7W6P - chains A and H of the 5 polymer chains in the assembly; structure by electron microscopy, 3.47 A resolution.

Chain A:
Protein: Guanine nucleotide-binding protein G(o) subunit alpha
Organism: Homo sapiens
UniProt: P09471 (GNAO_HUMAN); residues 1-354 here = UniProt positions 1-354
Chain sequence (354 residues; row label = number of the first residue in the row):
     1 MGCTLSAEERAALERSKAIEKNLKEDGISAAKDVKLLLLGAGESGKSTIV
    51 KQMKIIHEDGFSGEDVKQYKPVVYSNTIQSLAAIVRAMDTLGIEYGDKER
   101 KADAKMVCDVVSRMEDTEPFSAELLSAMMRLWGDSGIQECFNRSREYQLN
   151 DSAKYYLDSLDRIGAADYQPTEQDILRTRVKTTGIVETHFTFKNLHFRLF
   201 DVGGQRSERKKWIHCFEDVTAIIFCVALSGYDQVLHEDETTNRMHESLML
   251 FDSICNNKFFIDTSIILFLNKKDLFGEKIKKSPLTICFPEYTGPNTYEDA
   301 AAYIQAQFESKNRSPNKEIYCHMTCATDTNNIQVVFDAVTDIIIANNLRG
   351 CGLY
Unresolved in the structure: 1-3, 55-181, 236-239, 277-292
Swiss-Prot annotation at these positions:
  - region: Lys35 to Thr48 (G1 motif), Asp174 to Thr182 (G2 motif), Phe197 to Arg206 (G3 motif), Ile266 to Asp273 (G4 motif), Thr324 to Thr329 (G5 motif)
  - binding site (GTP): Glu43, Lys46, Ser47, Thr48, Ser152, Leu176, Arg177, Thr178, Arg179, Asn270, Asp273, Cys325
  - binding site (Mg(2+)): Ser47, Thr182
  - modified residue: Arg179 (ADP-ribosylarginine), Gln205 (5-glutamyl histamine), Cys351 (ADP-ribosylcysteine)
  - lipidation: Gly2 (N-myristoyl glycine), Cys3 (S-palmitoyl cysteine), Cys351 (S-palmitoyl cysteine)
  - natural variant: Gly40 (G40R: In DEE17 and NEDIM; G40W: Found in a patient with intractable early-onset epilepsy), Ser47 (S47G: In NEDIM), Gln52 (Q52P: Found in a patient with intractable early-onset epilepsy; Q52R: In DEE17), Ile56 (I56T: In NEDIM), Asp174 (D174G: In DEE17), Thr191 to Phe197 (deletion: In DEE17), Gly203 (G203R: In DEE17), Arg209 (R209C: In DEE17 and NEDIM; R209G: In NEDIM; R209H: In NEDIM; R209L: In NEDIM), Ala227 (A227V: In NEDIM), Glu246 (E246G: In NEDIM; E246K: In NEDIM), Ile279 (I279N: In DEE17)
  - mutagenesis: Cys351 (C351A: Strong loss of binding to ADGRG3)

Chain H:
Protein: scFv
Organism: Mus musculus
Notes: antibody fragment or engineered binder
Chain sequence (307 residues; each row starts with the number of its first residue; note: 4 numbers in that range are skipped by the numbering (no residue carries them; nothing is unmodelled there); a row labelled like 119A-119P holds insertion residues (119A, then the next letters in order); numbers below 1 keep their minus sign (Met-37 is residue -37)):
   -37 MLLVNQSHQGFNKEHTSKMVSAIVLYVLLAAAAHSAFADVQLVESGGGLV
    13 QPGGSRKLSCSASGFAFSSFGMHWVRQAPEKGLEWVAYISSGSGTIYYAD
    63 TVKGRFTISRDDPKNTLFLQMTSLRSEDTAMYYCVRSIYYYGSSPFDFWG
   113 QGTTLTV
119A-119P SSGGGGSGGGGSGGGG
   124 SDIVMTQATSSVPVTPGESVSISCRSSKSLLHSNGNTYLYWFLQRPGQSP
   174 QLLIYRMSNLASGVPDRFSGSGSGTAFTLTISRLEAEDVGVYYCMQHLEY
   224 PLTFGAGTKLELKGSLEVLFQGPAAAHHHHHHHH
Unresolved in the structure: -37 to 0, 119A-119P, 237-257
Disulfides: Cys147-Cys217

How chain A and chain H interact:
Contacting residue pairs - 26 pairs, chain A then chain H:
  Thr4(A) - His155(H)
  Ser6(A) - His155(H)  hydrogen bond
  Ser6(A) - Asn157(H)
  Ser6(A) - Tyr161(H)
  Ala7(A) - His220(H)
  Ala7(A) - Leu221(H)  hydrogen bond (backbone-backbone)
  Ala7(A) - Tyr223(H)  hydrogen bond (backbone-side chain)
  Glu8(A) - Tyr101(H)
  Glu8(A) - Pro107(H)
  Glu8(A) - Tyr161(H)
  Glu8(A) - Tyr163(H)  hydrogen bond
  Glu8(A) - Arg179(H)  salt bridge
  Glu8(A) - His220(H)  salt bridge
  Glu9(A) - Asn157(H)
  Glu9(A) - Tyr161(H)  hydrogen bond
  Arg10(A) - Tyr59(H)  hydrogen bond
  Arg10(A) - Tyr223(H)
  Ala11(A) - Tyr50(H)
  Ala11(A) - Tyr101(H)  hydrophobic
  Ala11(A) - Tyr223(H)
  Ala12(A) - Tyr101(H)
  Glu14(A) - Ser52(H)
  Glu14(A) - Thr57(H)
  Arg15(A) - Ile100(H)
  Arg15(A) - Tyr101(H)
  Arg15(A) - Tyr102(H)
Interface residues without a listed pair, chain H (21 interface residues in all): Ser31, Gly54, Ser105, Asn159, Glu222

Summary:
Chain A and chain H form an interface of 10 and 21 residues respectively; the contacts include 6 hydrogen
bonds and 2 salt bridges. Polar contacts include Glu8(A)-Arg179(H), Glu8(A)-His220(H) and Ser6(A)-His155(H).
Chain A is Guanine nucleotide-binding protein G(o) subunit alpha (Homo sapiens) and chain H is scFv (Mus
musculus); the structure, Cryo-EM structure of the alpha2A adrenergic receptor GoA signaling complex bound to
a G protein biased ..., was determined by electron microscopy together with 7W7E from the same study.
